1CVE - chain A; structure by X-ray diffraction, 2.25 A resolution.

Chain A:
Protein: Carbonic anhydrase II
From: Homo sapiens
Notes: EC 4.2.1.1
UniProtKB: P00918 (CAH2_HUMAN); the author numbering skips numbers that UniProt does not, so the offset changes along the chain: 2-125 = UniProt 1-124; 127-261 = UniProt 125-259
Chain sequence (259 residues; numbered 2 to 261; 1 number in that range is skipped by the numbering (no residue carries it; nothing is unmodelled there); the number before each row is that of its first residue):
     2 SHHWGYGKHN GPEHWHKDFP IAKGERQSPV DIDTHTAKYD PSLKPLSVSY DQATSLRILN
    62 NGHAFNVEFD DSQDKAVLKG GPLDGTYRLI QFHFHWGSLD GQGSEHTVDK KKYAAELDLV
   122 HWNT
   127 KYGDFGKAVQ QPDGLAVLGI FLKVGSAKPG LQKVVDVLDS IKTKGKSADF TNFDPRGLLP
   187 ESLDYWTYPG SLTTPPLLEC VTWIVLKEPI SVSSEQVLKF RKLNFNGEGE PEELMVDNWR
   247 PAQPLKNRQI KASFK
Disordered / not traced: 2-4, 261
Sequence notes: conflict D119 (His118 in P00918)
Metal / ion sites: Zn2+: H94, H96

In short:
H94 and H96 coordinate Zn2+.
Chain A is Carbonic anhydrase II (Homo sapiens); the structure, Structural consequences of redesigning A
protein-zinc binding site, was determined by X-ray diffraction together with 1CVH, 1CVD, 1CVF, 1CNB and 1CNC
from the same study.
